PDB entry 2WNN | X-ray diffraction, 1.65 A resolution | chains A and C of the 4 polymer chains in the assembly

[Chain A (and C)]
Protein: N-acetylneuraminate lyase
Source organism: Escherichia coli
Notes: EC 4.1.3.3; chain C of this document is another copy of the same molecule, construct and numbering; everything in this record applies to it too
Reference sequence: P0A6L4 (NANA_ECOLI); residue numbers follow UniProt; this construct covers 2-296
Chain sequence (303 residues; numbered -6 to 296; the number before each row is that of its first residue; numbers below 1 keep their minus sign (Met-6 is residue -6)):
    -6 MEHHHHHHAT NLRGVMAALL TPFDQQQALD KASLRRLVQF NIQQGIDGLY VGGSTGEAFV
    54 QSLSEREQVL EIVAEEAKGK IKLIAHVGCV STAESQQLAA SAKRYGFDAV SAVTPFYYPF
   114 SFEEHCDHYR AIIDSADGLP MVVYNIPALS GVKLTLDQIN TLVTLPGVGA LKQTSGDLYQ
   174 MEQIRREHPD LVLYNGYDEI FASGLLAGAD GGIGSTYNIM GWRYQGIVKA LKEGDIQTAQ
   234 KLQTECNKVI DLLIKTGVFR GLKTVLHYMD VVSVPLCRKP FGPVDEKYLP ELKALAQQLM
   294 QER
Unresolved in the structure: -6 to -3, 294-296 (chain C: -6 to 1)
Differences from the reference sequence: expression tag (-6 to 1)
Modified positions: Lys165 ((2S)-2-amino-6-[(1-hydroxy-1-oxo-propan-2-ylidene)amino]hexanoic acid; KPI)
UniProt features mapped onto this chain:
  - active site: Tyr137 (Proton donor), Lys165 (Schiff-base intermediate with substrate)
  - binding site (aceneuramate): Ser47, Thr48, Thr167, Gly189, Asp191, Glu192, Ser208
  - binding site (pyruvate): Ser47, Thr48
  - binding site (aldehydo-N-acetyl-D-mannosamine): Thr167, Gly189, Asp191, Glu192, Ser208
  - site (Required to correctly position the proton donor): Ser47, Tyr110
  - mutagenesis: Ser47 (S47A: 21-fold decrease in catalytic efficiency for the cleavage of Neu5Ac; S47C: 40-fold decrease in catalytic efficiency for the cleavage of Neu5Ac ...), Thr48 (T48A/S: Slight increase in catalytic efficiency for the cleavage of Neu5Ac), Tyr110 (Y110A: 40-fold decrease in catalytic efficiency for the cleavage of Neu5Ac; Y110F: No significant change in kinetic parameters for the cleavage of Neu5Ac), Tyr137 (Y137A: Loss of Neu5Ac cleavage activity. Is still able to form a Schiff base with the substrate; Y137F: Retains very low Neu5Ac cleavage activity), Leu142 (L142R: Changes substrate preference. Maintains much of its original N-acetylneuraminate lyase activity, but shows a 19-fold increase in condensation of L-aspartate beta-semialdehyde (L-ASA) and ...), Thr167 (T167A: 4-fold decrease in catalytic efficiency for the cleavage of Neu5Ac; T167S: No significant change in kinetic parameters for the cleavage of Neu5Ac), Glu192 (E192N: 6-fold higher specificity for dipropylaminocarbonyl-substituted derivatives), Phe252 (F252A/Y: No significant change in kinetic parameters for the cleavage of Neu5Ac)
What the authors report for this chain:
  - catalytic residues: Lys165
  - mutagenesis - E192Q: unchanged catalytic activity on Neu5Ac
  - mutagenesis - E192N, E192Q: increased catalytic activity on DPAH
  - mutagenesis - E192F, E192H, E192M, E192P, E192V: increased catalytic activity
  - specificity-determining residues: Glu192
  - mutagenesis - E192D, E192N: decreased catalytic activity on Neu5Ac

[Chain A / chain C interface]
Contacting residue pairs (46):
  Gly169(A) - Gly169(C)
  Leu171(A) - Leu171(C)  hydrophobic
  Leu171(A) - Ile193(C)
  Leu171(A) - Ser196(C)
  Tyr172(A) - Glu192(C)
  Tyr172(A) - Ile193(C)
  Tyr172(A) - Asn240(C)
  Tyr172(A) - Ile243(C)
  Tyr172(A) - Asp244(C)  hydrogen bond
  Tyr172(A) - Ile247(C)
  Glu175(A) - Thr237(C)  hydrogen bond
  Glu175(A) - Asn240(C)
  Gln176(A) - Asp244(C)
  Arg179(A) - Thr237(C)
  Arg179(A) - Asn240(C)
  Arg179(A) - Lys241(C)
  Arg179(A) - Asp244(C)  salt bridge
  Glu192(A) - Tyr172(C)
  Ile193(A) - Leu171(C)
  Ile193(A) - Tyr172(C)
  Ala195(A) - Leu199(C)
  Ser196(A) - Ser196(C)  hydrogen bond (backbone-side chain)
  Ser196(A) - Leu199(C)
  Ser196(A) - Ala200(C)
  Leu198(A) - Gln233(C)
  Leu199(A) - Ala195(C)
  Leu199(A) - Ser196(C)
  Leu199(A) - Ile229(C)  hydrophobic
  Leu199(A) - Gln233(C)  hydrogen bond (backbone-side chain)
  Ala200(A) - Ser196(C)
  Leu224(A) - Ile229(C)
  Gly227(A) - Gly227(C)
  Ile229(A) - Leu199(C)  hydrophobic
  Ile229(A) - Leu224(C)  hydrophobic
  Gln233(A) - Leu198(C)
  Gln233(A) - Leu199(C)  hydrogen bond (side chain-backbone)
  Thr237(A) - Glu175(C)
  Thr237(A) - Arg179(C)
  Asn240(A) - Glu175(C)
  Asn240(A) - Arg179(C)  hydrogen bond (backbone-side chain)
  Lys241(A) - Arg179(C)
  Ile243(A) - Tyr172(C)
  Asp244(A) - Tyr172(C)  hydrogen bond
  Asp244(A) - Gln176(C)
  Asp244(A) - Arg179(C)  salt bridge
  Ile247(A) - Tyr172(C)

[In short]
Chain A and chain C each contribute 23 residues to their interface, with 7 hydrogen bonds and 2 salt bridges.
Polar contacts include Arg179(A)-Asp244(C), Tyr172(A)-Asp244(C) and Glu175(A)-Thr237(C). From the paper: the
catalytic residue Lys165(A); E192F, E192H and E192M of chain A, among others, increase catalytic activity; 8
substitutions were tested in all.
Chain A and chain C are both N-acetylneuraminate lyase (Escherichia coli); the structure, Structure of wild
type E. coli N-acetylneuraminic acid lyase in complex with pyruvate in space group ..., was determined by
X-ray diffraction (same publication as 2WNQ, 2WNZ, 2WO5 and 2WPB).
